Entry 5YIP (X-ray diffraction, 1.85 A resolution); this record covers chains A and B.

Chain A:
Molecule: Gamma-aminobutyric acid receptor-associated protein-like 1
Source organism: Mus musculus
Reference sequence: Q8R3R8 (GBRL1_MOUSE); numbering as in UniProt (aligned over 1-117)
Amino-acid sequence (123 residues; each row starts with the number of its first residue; numbers below 1 keep their minus sign (Gly-5 is residue -5)):
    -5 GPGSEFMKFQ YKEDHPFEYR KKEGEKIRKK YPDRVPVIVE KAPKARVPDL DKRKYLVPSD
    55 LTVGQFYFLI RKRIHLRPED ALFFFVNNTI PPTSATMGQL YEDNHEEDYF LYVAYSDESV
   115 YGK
Differences from the reference sequence: expression tag (-5 to 0)
Curated features (UniProtKB/Swiss-Prot):
  - site: Gly116, Lys117 (Cleavage)
  - lipidation: Gly116 (Phosphatidylethanolamine amidated glycine)

Chain B:
Molecule: Ankyrin-3
Source organism: Rattus norvegicus
Reference sequence: O70511 (ANK3_RAT); residues 1985-2010 here = UniProt positions 1985-2010
Amino-acid sequence (26 residues; row label = number of the first residue in the row):
  1985 PEDDWTEFSS EEIREARQAA ASHAPS
Unresolved in the structure: 2008-2010
Reported in the primary citation:
  - mutagenesis - E1991R: decreased binding to GABARAP

Interface between chain A and chain B:
Contacting residue pairs (32; chain A residue first):
  Tyr5(A) with Asp1987(B), hydrogen bond
  His9(A) with Asp1987(B), salt bridge
  Glu17(A) with Trp1989(B)
  Pro30(A) with Trp1989(B), hydrophobic
  Lys46(A) with Thr1990(B)
  Lys48(A) with Asp1987(B), salt bridge; Asp1988(B); Trp1989(B); Thr1990(B), hydrogen bond (backbone-backbone)
  Tyr49(A) with Trp1989(B); Thr1990(B); Phe1992(B), hydrophobic
  Leu50(A) with Thr1990(B), hydrogen bond (backbone-backbone); Glu1991(B)
  Asp54(A) with Arg2001(B), salt bridge
  Leu55(A) with Arg2001(B)
  Gly58(A) with Ala2004(B)
  Gln59(A) with Ala2000(B); Arg2001(B), hydrogen bond; Ala2004(B), hydrogen bond (side chain-backbone)
  Phe60(A) with Phe1992(B), hydrophobic
  Phe62(A) with Glu1999(B); Ala2000(B), hydrophobic; Ala2003(B), hydrophobic
  Leu63(A) with Phe1992(B), hydrophobic; Glu1996(B); Ile1997(B), hydrophobic; Ala2000(B), hydrophobic
  Lys66(A) with Glu1999(B), salt bridge
  Arg67(A) with Phe1992(B); Glu1996(B), salt bridge
  Phe104(A) with Trp1989(B), hydrophobic
Interface residues without a listed pair, chain A (21 interface residues in all): Ile21, Arg28, Thr56
Interface residues without a listed pair, chain B (14 interface residues in all): Ala2005
From the paper, about this interface:
  - pairs named by the authors: Arg28(A)-Glu1991(B)
  - interface residues, chain B: Glu1996(B)
  - hot spots on chain B (mutagenesis) - W1989R: decreased binding to GABARAP

In short:
21 residues of chain A and 14 residues of chain B are in contact, with 5 hydrogen bonds and 5 salt bridges.
Among the polar pairs are His9(A)-Asp1987(B), Lys48(A)-Asp1987(B) and Asp54(A)-Arg2001(B). The authors report
a contact between Arg28(A) and Glu1991(B). The paper reports that E1991R and W1989R of chain B reduce binding
to GABARAP; the interface residue Glu1996(B).
Here chain A is Gamma-aminobutyric acid receptor-associated protein-like 1 (Mus musculus) and chain B is
Ankyrin-3 (Rattus norvegicus). Entry 5YIP (Crystal Structure of AnkG LIR/GABARAPL1 complex) was determined by
X-ray diffraction (same publication as 5YIR).
